Entry 8INZ (electron microscopy, 2.72 A resolution); this record covers chains C and D of the 4 polymer chains in the assembly.

== Chain C (and D) ==
Molecule: Potassium/sodium hyperpolarization-activated cyclic nucleotide-gated channel 3
From: Homo sapiens
Notes: chain D of this document is another copy of the same molecule, construct and numbering; everything in this record applies to it too
UniProt: Q9P1Z3 (HCN3_HUMAN); residues 1-774 here = UniProt positions 1-774
Chain sequence (774 residues; row label = number of the first residue in the row):
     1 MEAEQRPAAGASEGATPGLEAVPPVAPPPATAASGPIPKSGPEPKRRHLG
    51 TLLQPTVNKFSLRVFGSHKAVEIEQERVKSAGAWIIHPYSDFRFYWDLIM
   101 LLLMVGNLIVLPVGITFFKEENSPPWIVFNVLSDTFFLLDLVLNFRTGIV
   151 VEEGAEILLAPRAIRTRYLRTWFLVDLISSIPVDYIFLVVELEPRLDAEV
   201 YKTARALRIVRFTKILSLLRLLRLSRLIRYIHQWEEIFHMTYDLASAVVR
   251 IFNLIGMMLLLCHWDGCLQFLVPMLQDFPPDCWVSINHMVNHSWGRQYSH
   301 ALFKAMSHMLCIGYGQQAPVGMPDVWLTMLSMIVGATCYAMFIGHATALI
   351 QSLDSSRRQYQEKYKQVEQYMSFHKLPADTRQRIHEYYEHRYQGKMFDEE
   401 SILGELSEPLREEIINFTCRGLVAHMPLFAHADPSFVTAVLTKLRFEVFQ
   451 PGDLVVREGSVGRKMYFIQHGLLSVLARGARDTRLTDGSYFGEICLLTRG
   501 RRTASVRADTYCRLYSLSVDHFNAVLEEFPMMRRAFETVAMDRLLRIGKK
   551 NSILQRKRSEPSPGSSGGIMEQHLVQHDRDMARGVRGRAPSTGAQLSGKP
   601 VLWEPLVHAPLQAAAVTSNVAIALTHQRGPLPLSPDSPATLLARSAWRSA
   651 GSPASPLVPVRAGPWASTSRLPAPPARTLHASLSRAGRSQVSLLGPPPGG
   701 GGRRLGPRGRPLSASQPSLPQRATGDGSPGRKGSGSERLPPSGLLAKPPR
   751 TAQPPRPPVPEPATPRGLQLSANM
Disordered / not traced: 1-49, 152-155, 192-209, 477-483, 544-774
Ligand contacts: VX9 (4-[[(2S,4AR,6S,8AS)-6-[(4S,5R)-4-[(2S)-butan-2-yl]-5,9-dimethyl-decyl]-4A-methyl-2,3,4,5,6,7,8,8A-octahydro-1H-naphthalen-2-yl]oxy]-4-oxidanylidene-butanoic acid): I231, W234, E235, F238, Y242, L244, V249
Swiss-Prot annotation at these positions:
  - binding site (3',5'-cyclic AMP): G492, E493, C495, R502, T503, R543, R546
  - modified residue: S634 (Phosphoserine)
  - glycosylation: N291 (N-linked (GlcNAc...) asparagine)
What the authors report for this chain:
  - binding site for VX9: I231, W234, E235, F238, Y242, L244, V249

== Interface between chain C and chain D ==
Residue-residue contacts (76; chain C residue first):
  R296(C) - M322(D)
  S299(C) - M322(D)
  S299(C) - V325(D)
  S299(C) - W326(D)  hydrogen bond
  H300(C) - P319(D)
  H300(C) - V320(D)
  L302(C) - M329(D)  hydrophobic
  F303(C) - P319(D)
  F303(C) - V325(D)  hydrophobic
  F303(C) - T328(D)
  F303(C) - M329(D)  hydrophobic
  F303(C) - M332(D)  hydrophobic
  M306(C) - M329(D)  hydrophobic
  M306(C) - I333(D)  hydrophobic
  L310(C) - M332(D)  hydrophobic
  I312(C) - C311(D)  hydrophobic
  I312(C) - I312(D)
  I312(C) - G313(D)
  I312(C) - M332(D)  hydrophobic
  G315(C) - Q316(D)
  Q316(C) - Q316(D)
  Y339(C) - A336(D)  hydrogen bond (side chain-backbone)
  Y339(C) - Y339(D)
  Y339(C) - A340(D)
  F342(C) - A340(D)  hydrophobic
  I343(C) - I343(D)  hydrophobic
  T347(C) - G344(D)
  T347(C) - T347(D)
  I350(C) - M341(D)
  I350(C) - G344(D)
  I350(C) - H345(D)
  Q351(C) - Q351(D)  hydrogen bond
  D354(C) - S246(D)
  R357(C) - H239(D)
  E362(C) - S355(D)
  E362(C) - R358(D)  salt bridge
  E362(C) - Q359(D)
  K363(C) - E405(D)
  Q366(C) - Q359(D)  hydrogen bond
  Q366(C) - M396(D)
  Q366(C) - F397(D)
  V367(C) - I402(D)  hydrophobic
  Q369(C) - K395(D)
  Y370(C) - F397(D)  hydrophobic
  Y370(C) - E399(D)
  Y370(C) - L403(D)
  F373(C) - R391(D)
  F373(C) - Q393(D)
  F373(C) - F397(D)  hydrophobic
  F373(C) - F446(D)  hydrophobic
  K375(C) - F417(D)
  L376(C) - F417(D)  hydrophobic
  P377(C) - F417(D)  hydrophobic
  T380(C) - E413(D)
  R383(C) - L410(D)
  R383(C) - E413(D)  salt bridge
  I384(C) - L406(D)  hydrophobic
  I384(C) - L410(D)  hydrophobic
  Y387(C) - E405(D)
  Y387(C) - L406(D)  hydrophobic
  Y387(C) - S407(D)
  Y387(C) - L410(D)  hydrophobic
  Y388(C) - I402(D)
  Y388(C) - E405(D)  hydrogen bond
  Y388(C) - L406(D)
  E389(C) - R63(D)  salt bridge
  E389(C) - D243(D)
  H390(C) - R63(D)
  Y392(C) - E405(D)
  Q393(C) - R63(D)
  Q393(C) - M240(D)
  K395(C) - M240(D)
  V448(C) - S407(D)
  Q450(C) - L410(D)
  D453(C) - P409(D)
  R457(C) - E412(D)  salt bridge
Other interface residues (no listed pair), chain C (51 interface residues in all): C311, Y314, A346, Q361, H374, F449, L454, H470, G471
Other interface residues (no listed pair), chain D (57 interface residues in all): F65, G66, S67, L244, A318, T337, A348, S356, I414, R513

== In short ==
51 residues of chain C face 57 of chain D across their interface, with 5 hydrogen bonds and 4 salt bridges.
Among the polar pairs are E362(C)-R358(D), R383(C)-E413(D) and E389(C)-R63(D). Chain C binds compound VX9. The
paper reports a binding site for VX9 at I231(C), W234(C) and E235(C) among others.
Both chains are Potassium/sodium hyperpolarization-activated cyclic nucleotide-gated channel 3 (Homo sapiens).
Entry 8INZ (Cryo-EM structure of human HCN3 channel in apo state) was determined by electron microscopy,
deposited together with 8IO0.
